7ZLC - chains A and B; structure by X-ray diffraction, 1.75 A resolution.

# Chain A
Protein: Serine protease subunit NS2B
Source organism: Zika virus
UniProtKB: Q32ZE1 (POLG_ZIKV); residues 46-96 here correspond to UniProt positions 1414-1464 (UniProt number = residue number + 1368)
Sequence (53 residues; row label = number of the first residue in the row):
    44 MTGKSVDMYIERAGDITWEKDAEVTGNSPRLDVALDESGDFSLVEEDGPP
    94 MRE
Unresolved in the structure: 44-49, 89-96
Differences from the reference sequence: initiating methionine (44); expression tag (45)
Small-molecule neighbours: MI-2224 (IXU; (2S)-6-azanyl-N-[(2S)-6-azanyl-1-(5-carbamimidamidopentylamino)-1-oxidanylidene-hexan-2-yl]-2-(propanoylamino)hexanamide): G82, D83, F84, S85
Curated features (UniProtKB/Swiss-Prot):
  - region: I53 to P92 (Interacts with and activates NS3 protease)
From the paper describing this entry:
  - binding site for MI-2224: D83 to L86

# Chain B
Protein: Serine protease NS3
Source organism: Zika virus
Notes: EC 3.4.21.91, 3.6.1.15, 3.6.4.13
UniProtKB: Q32ZE1 (POLG_ZIKV); residues 1-177 here correspond to UniProt positions 1499-1675 (UniProt number = residue number + 1498)
Sequence (178 residues; row label = number of the first residue in the row; numbering starts at 0):
     0 GSGALWDVPAPKEVKKGETTDGVYRVMTRRLLGSTQVGVGVMQEGVFHTM
    50 WHVTKGAALRSGEGRLDPYWGDVKQDLVSYCGPWKLDAAWDGLSEVQLLA
   100 VPPGERAKNIQTLPGIFKTKDGDIGAVALDYPAGTSGSPILDKCGRVIGL
   150 YGNGVVIKNGSYVSAITQGKREEETPVE
Unresolved in the structure: 0-16, 171-177
Differences from the reference sequence: expression tag (0); conflict K107 (Arg1605 in Q32ZE1)
Small-molecule neighbours: MI-2224 (IXU; (2S)-6-azanyl-N-[(2S)-6-azanyl-1-(5-carbamimidamidopentylamino)-1-oxidanylidene-hexan-2-yl]-2-(propanoylamino)hexanamide): H51, D75, D129, Y130, P131, A132, S135, Y150, G151, N152, G153, V154, V155, G159, S160, Y161
Curated features (UniProtKB/Swiss-Prot):
  - active site (Charge relay system): H51, D75, S135
From the paper describing this entry:
  - binding site for MI-2224: D129, N152, G159, Y161

# Chain A / chain B interface
Residue-residue contacts (92):
  D50(A) - T27(B)
  D50(A) - R59(B)  salt bridge
  M51(A) - M26(B)
  M51(A) - V36(B)  hydrophobic
  M51(A) - V52(B)
  M51(A) - T53(B)
  M51(A) - L58(B)  hydrophobic
  M51(A) - R59(B)  hydrogen bond (backbone-backbone)
  Y52(A) - R24(B)
  Y52(A) - V25(B)
  Y52(A) - M26(B)  hydrogen bond (backbone-backbone)
  Y52(A) - R28(B)  hydrogen bond
  Y52(A) - S33(B)
  Y52(A) - R59(B)
  I53(A) - Y23(B)  hydrophobic
  I53(A) - R24(B)
  I53(A) - M41(B)  hydrophobic
  I53(A) - F46(B)  hydrophobic
  I53(A) - R59(B)  hydrogen bond (backbone-backbone)
  I53(A) - S60(B)
  I53(A) - L65(B)  hydrophobic
  E54(A) - Y23(B)
  E54(A) - R24(B)  hydrogen bond (backbone-backbone)
  R55(A) - E17(B)
  R55(A) - D20(B)  hydrogen bond (side chain-backbone)
  R55(A) - G21(B)
  R55(A) - V22(B)
  R55(A) - Y23(B)
  A56(A) - V22(B)  hydrogen bond (backbone-backbone)
  A56(A) - V100(B)  hydrophobic
  A56(A) - A106(B)
  G57(A) - G21(B)
  G57(A) - V22(B)  hydrogen bond (backbone-backbone)
  D58(A) - L98(B)
  I59(A) - G21(B)
  I59(A) - V22(B)
  I59(A) - V40(B)  hydrophobic
  I59(A) - L98(B)  hydrophobic
  I59(A) - L140(B)  hydrophobic
  I59(A) - G144(B)
  I59(A) - V146(B)  hydrophobic
  T60(A) - N108(B)  hydrogen bond (backbone-side chain)
  W61(A) - E94(B)
  W61(A) - V95(B)
  W61(A) - Q96(B)
  W61(A) - Q110(B)
  W61(A) - L140(B)
  W61(A) - D141(B)
  W61(A) - K142(B)
  E62(A) - Q96(B)  hydrogen bond (backbone-side chain)
  E62(A) - N108(B)
  A65(A) - Q96(B)
  A65(A) - N108(B)
  E66(A) - I109(B)
  E66(A) - Q110(B)  hydrogen bond (backbone-backbone)
  V67(A) - E94(B)
  V67(A) - Q110(B)
  T68(A) - I109(B)
  T68(A) - Q110(B)  hydrogen bond (backbone-backbone)
  T68(A) - T111(B)  hydrogen bond (backbone-side chain)
  T68(A) - L128(B)
  G69(A) - T111(B)
  G69(A) - A127(B)
  N70(A) - L112(B)
  N70(A) - A127(B)
  S71(A) - L112(B)  hydrogen bond (side chain-backbone)
  S71(A) - P113(B)
  S71(A) - G114(B)
  P72(A) - G114(B)
  P72(A) - I115(B)  hydrogen bond (backbone-backbone)
  R73(A) - I115(B)
  L74(A) - I115(B)  hydrogen bond (backbone-backbone)
  L74(A) - F116(B)
  L74(A) - K117(B)  hydrogen bond (backbone-backbone)
  D75(A) - K117(B)
  V76(A) - F116(B)  hydrophobic
  V76(A) - K117(B)  hydrogen bond (backbone-backbone)
  V76(A) - T118(B)
  L78(A) - K73(B)
  D79(A) - K73(B)
  E80(A) - K73(B)
  S81(A) - V72(B)
  G82(A) - V72(B)
  G82(A) - K73(B)
  G82(A) - N152(B)  hydrogen bond (backbone-side chain)
  F84(A) - N152(B)
  F84(A) - G153(B)
  F84(A) - V154(B)  hydrophobic
  F84(A) - A164(B)  hydrophobic
  S85(A) - V154(B)
  L86(A) - V154(B)  hydrophobic
  L86(A) - V155(B)
Interface residues without a listed pair, chain B (58 interface residues in all): T19, A57, I123, P138, I156, V162

# In short
33 residues of chain A and 58 residues of chain B are in contact; the contacts include 19 hydrogen bonds and 1
salt bridge. Among the polar pairs are D50(A)-R59(B), Y52(A)-R28(B) and R55(A)-D20(B). MI-2224 is bound
between chain A and chain B. The paper reports a binding site for MI-2224 at D83(A) and D129(B) among others.
Here chain A is Serine protease subunit NS2B and chain B is Serine protease NS3, both from Zika virus. Entry
7ZLC (Crystal Structure of Unlinked NS2B_NS3 Protease from Zika Virus in Complex with Inhibitor MI-2224) was
determined by X-ray diffraction, deposited together with 7ZLD and 7ZMI.
